Entry 4J8W (X-ray diffraction, 2.41 A resolution); this record covers chains H and J of the 10 polymer chains in the assembly.

[Chain H]
Protein: Histone H2B 1.1
Source organism: Xenopus laevis
UniProtKB: P02281 (H2B11_XENLA); residues -2 to 122 here correspond to UniProt positions 2-126 (UniProt number = residue number + 4)
Sequence (125 residues; row label = number of the first residue in the row; numbers below 1 keep their minus sign (Pro-2 is residue -2)):
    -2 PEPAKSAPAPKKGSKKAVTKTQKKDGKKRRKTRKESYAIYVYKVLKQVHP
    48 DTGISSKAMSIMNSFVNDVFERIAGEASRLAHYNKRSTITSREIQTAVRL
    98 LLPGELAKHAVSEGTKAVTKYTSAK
Disordered / not traced: -2 to 27
Differences from the reference sequence: conflict Thr29 (Ser33 in P02281)
Swiss-Prot annotation at these positions:
  - modified residue: Lys2 (N6-acetyllysine), Lys9 (N6-acetyllysine), Ser11 (Phosphoserine), Lys12 (N6-acetyllysine), Lys17 (N6-acetyllysine)
  - glycosylation: Ser109 (O-linked (GlcNAc) serine)
  - cross-link: Lys117 (Glycyl lysine isopeptide (Lys-Gly) (interchain with G-Cter in ubiquitin))
Metal / ion sites: Os ion site 1 near His79 (its only coordinating residue here); Os ion site 2 near His106 (its only coordinating residue here)
Residues lining bound ligands:
  - 1MK (chlorido(eta-6-p-cymene)(N-fluorophenyl-2-pyridinecarbothioamide)osmium(II)), molecule 1: Lys31, Asn64, Glu68
  - 1MK, molecule 2: His79, Tyr80, Lys82
  - 1MK, molecule 3: Glu102, Leu103, His106

[Chain J]
Molecule: 145-nt DNA strand
Sequence (145 nucleotides; row label = number of the first residue in the row; numbers below 1 keep their minus sign (DA-72 is residue -72)):
   -72 ATCAATATCCACCTGCAGATACTACCAAAAGTGTATTTGGAAACTGCTCC
   -22 ATCAAAAGGCATGTTCAGCTGATTCAGCTGAACATGCCTTTTGATGGAGC
    28 AGTTTCCAAATACACTTTTGGTAGTATCTGCAGGTGGATATTGAT

[How chain H and chain J interact]
Contacting residue pairs (15):
  Lys28(H) with DG29(J), hydrogen bond to the phosphate; DT30(J), salt bridge to the phosphate
  Thr29(H) with DG29(J), hydrogen bond to the phosphate
  Arg30(H) with DA-45(J), sugar contact; DA-44(J), salt bridge to the phosphate
  Tyr39(H) with DT-53(J), hydrogen bond to the phosphate
  Ile51(H) with DT-53(J), phosphate contact
  Ser52(H) with DA-54(J), phosphate contact
  Ser53(H) with DA-54(J), hydrogen bond to the phosphate
  Arg83(H) with DG-33(J), phosphate contact; DA-32(J), salt bridge to the phosphate
  Ser84(H) with DG-34(J), sugar contact; DG-33(J), hydrogen bond to the phosphate
  Thr85(H) with DG-34(J), hydrogen bond to the phosphate; DG-33(J), hydrogen bond to the phosphate
Other interface residues (no listed pair), chain H (13 interface residues in all): Glu32, Gly50, Lys82

[In short]
Chain H and chain J form an interface of 13 and 9 residues respectively, with 7 hydrogen bonds and 3 salt
bridges. Polar pairs include Lys28(H)-DG29(J), Thr29(H)-DG29(J) and Tyr39(H)-DT-53(J). Chain H binds 3 copies
of compound 1MK.
Here chain H is Histone H2B 1.1 (Xenopus laevis) and chain J is a 145-nt DNA strand. Entry 4J8W (X-ray
structure of NCP145 with chlorido(eta-6-p-cymene)(N-fluorophenyl-2-pyridinecarbothioamide)osmium(II)) was
determined by X-ray diffraction (same publication as 4J8V, 4J8X and 4J8U).
